PDB entry 8F3B | X-ray diffraction, 2.00 A resolution | chains A and C of the 3 polymer chains in the assembly

Chain A (and C):
Protein: IQN22
Notes: chain C of this document is another copy of the same molecule, construct and numbering; everything in this record applies to it too
Sequence (52 residues; row label = number of the first residue in the row; numbering starts at 0):
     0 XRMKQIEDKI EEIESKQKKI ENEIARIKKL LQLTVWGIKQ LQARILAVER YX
Modified positions: ACY (acetic acid) at position 0; NH2 (amino group) at position 51

Interface between chain A and chain C:
Contacting residue pairs (31; chain A residue first):
  Met2(A) - Ile5(C)  hydrophobic
  Ile9(A) - Ile5(C)  hydrophobic
  Ile9(A) - Lys8(C)
  Ile9(A) - Ile9(C)  hydrophobic
  Ile9(A) - Ile12(C)  hydrophobic
  Ile12(A) - Ile12(C)  hydrophobic
  Glu13(A) - Lys8(C)
  Glu13(A) - Glu11(C)
  Gln16(A) - Ile12(C)
  Gln16(A) - Lys15(C)
  Gln16(A) - Gln16(C)
  Gln16(A) - Ile19(C)
  Ile19(A) - Ile19(C)  hydrophobic
  Ile23(A) - Ile19(C)  hydrophobic
  Ile23(A) - Glu22(C)
  Ile26(A) - Ile26(C)  hydrophobic
  Lys27(A) - Glu22(C)  salt bridge
  Leu30(A) - Leu29(C)  hydrophobic
  Leu30(A) - Leu30(C)  hydrophobic
  Val34(A) - Thr33(C)
  Ile37(A) - Thr33(C)
  Ile37(A) - Ile37(C)  hydrophobic
  Ile37(A) - Leu40(C)
  Leu40(A) - Leu40(C)  hydrophobic
  Gln41(A) - Leu40(C)
  Gln41(A) - Arg43(C)  hydrogen bond
  Ile44(A) - Leu40(C)  hydrophobic
  Ile44(A) - Arg43(C)
  Leu45(A) - Arg43(C)
  Val47(A) - Val47(C)  hydrophobic
  Glu48(A) - Arg43(C)  salt bridge
Other interface residues (no listed pair), chain A (20 interface residues in all): Ile5, Glu20
Other interface residues (no listed pair), chain C (18 interface residues in all): Ile23

Overview:
20 residues of chain A and 18 residues of chain C are in contact; the contacts include 1 hydrogen bond and 2
salt bridges. Among the polar pairs are Lys27(A)-Glu22(C), Glu48(A)-Arg43(C) and Gln41(A)-Arg43(C).
Chain A and chain C are both IQN22; the structure, HIV-1 gp41 coiled-coil pocket IQN22, was determined by
X-ray diffraction, deposited together with 8F3A.
